7OVB - chains B and C of the 5 polymer chains in the assembly; structure by electron microscopy, 3.61 A resolution.

Chain B:
Name: IcmP (DotM)
Source organism: Legionella pneumophila subsp. pneumophila str. Philadelphia 1
UniProt: Q5ZYC7 (Q5ZYC7_LEGPH); numbering as in UniProt (aligned over 1-380)
Chain sequence (380 residues; numbered 1 to 380; the number before each row is that of its first residue):
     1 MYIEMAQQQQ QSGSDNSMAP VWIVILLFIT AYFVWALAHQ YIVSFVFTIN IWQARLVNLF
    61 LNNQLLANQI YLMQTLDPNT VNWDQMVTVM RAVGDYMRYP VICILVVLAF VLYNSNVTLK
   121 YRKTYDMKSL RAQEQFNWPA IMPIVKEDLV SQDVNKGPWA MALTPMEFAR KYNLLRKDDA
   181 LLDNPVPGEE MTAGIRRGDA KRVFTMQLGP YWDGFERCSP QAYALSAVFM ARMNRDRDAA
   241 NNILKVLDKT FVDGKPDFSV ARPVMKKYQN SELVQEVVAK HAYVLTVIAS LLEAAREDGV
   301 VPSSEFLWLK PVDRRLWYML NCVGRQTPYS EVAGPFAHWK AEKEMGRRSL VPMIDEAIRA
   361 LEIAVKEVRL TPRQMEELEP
Disordered / not traced: 1-121

Chain C:
Name: IcmJ (DotN)
Source organism: Legionella pneumophila subsp. pneumophila str. Philadelphia 1
UniProt: Q5ZYB7 (Q5ZYB7_LEGPH); residues 1-208 here correspond to UniProt positions 7-214 (UniProt number = residue number + 6)
Chain sequence (208 residues; row label = number of the first residue in the row):
     1 MADNQQRCEL KLIASPGSWR LYSARKIDER FKSYEQKIFQ RDRYTCQFCG FQARLYQDIV
    61 NLDGDYTNNR LSNLVTACCF CAQCFFVESV GVGGYGGGTL IYLPELTQAE LNSLCHVLFC
   121 AITNDTGYKS SAQNIYRSFK FRSQIVEEKF GEGTSDPAIF GQLMIDSGVN SEEIREKLFK
   181 NIRLLPSRAK FRKQIEKWAA SALEEIAD
Disordered / not traced: 1-6
UniProt features mapped onto this chain:
  - binding site (Zn(2+)): Cys46, Cys49, Cys78, Cys81
Ion coordination: Zn2+: Cys46, Cys49, Cys78, Cys81

Chain B / chain C interface:
Residue-residue contacts - 13 pairs, chain B then chain C:
  Gly198(B) with Gly94(C)
  Arg202(B) with Ser23(C); Ile27(C)
  Thr205(B) with Arg20(C)
  Met206(B) with Arg20(C); Ala24(C), hydrophobic
  Leu208(B) with Arg20(C), hydrogen bond (backbone-side chain)
  Tyr211(B) with Pro16(C), hydrogen bond (side chain-backbone); Gly17(C), hydrogen bond (side chain-backbone)
  Arg347(B) with Asp166(C), salt bridge
  Leu350(B) with Ile165(C)
  Val351(B) with Gln162(C); Ile165(C), hydrophobic
Also at the interface, not in a pair above, chain B (13 interface residues in all): Lys201, Gly209, Arg348, Ser349
Also at the interface, not in a pair above, chain C (11 interface residues in all): Ser89

Summary:
13 residues of chain B face 11 of chain C across their interface; the contacts include 3 hydrogen bonds and 1
salt bridge. Polar pairs include Arg347(B)-Asp166(C), Leu208(B)-Arg20(C) and Tyr211(B)-Pro16(C). UniProt lists
4 Zn2+-binding residues on chain C.
Chain B is IcmP (DotM) and chain C is IcmJ (DotN), both from Legionella pneumophila subsp. pneumophila str.
Philadelphia 1; the structure, L. pneumophila Type IV Coupling Complex (T4CC) with density for DotY N-terminal
and middle domains, was determined by electron microscopy.
